Entry 1XK4 (X-ray diffraction, 1.80 A resolution); this record covers chains B and D of the 4 polymer chains in the assembly.

# Chain B
Name: Calgranulin A
Organism: Homo sapiens
UniProtKB: P05109 (S10A8_HUMAN); residue numbers follow UniProt; this construct covers 1-93
Chain sequence (93 residues; numbered 1 to 93; the number before each row is that of its first residue):
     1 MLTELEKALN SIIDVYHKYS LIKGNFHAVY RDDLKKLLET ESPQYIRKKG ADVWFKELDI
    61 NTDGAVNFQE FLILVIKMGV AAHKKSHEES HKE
Disordered / not traced: 89-93
Construct notes: engineered mutation Ser42 (Cys in P05109)
Ion coordination: Ca2+ site 1: Ser20, Lys23, Asn25, Ala28; Ca2+ site 2: Asp59, Asn61, Asp63, Ala65, Glu70

# Chain D
Name: Calgranulin B
Organism: Homo sapiens
UniProtKB: P06702 (S10A9_HUMAN); numbering as in UniProt (aligned over 2-114)
Chain sequence (113 residues; numbered 2 to 114; the number before each row is that of its first residue):
     2 TSKMSQLERN IETIINTFHQ YSVKLGHPDT LNQGEFKELV RKDLQNFLKK ENKNEKVIEH
    62 IMEDLDTNAD KQLSFEEFIM LMARLTWASH EKMHEGDEGP GHHHKPGLGE GTP
Disordered / not traced: 2-3, 96-114
Construct notes: engineered mutation Ser3 (Cys in P06702)
Ion coordination: Ca2+ site 1: Ser23, Leu26, His28, Thr31, Glu36; Ca2+ site 2: Asp67, Asn69, Asp71, Gln73, Glu78

# Interface between chain B and chain D
Contacting residue pairs (61; chain B residue first):
  Met1(B) with Asn47(D), hydrogen bond (backbone-side chain)
  Leu2(B) with Asn47(D)
  Thr3(B) with Lys43(D); Asp44(D), hydrogen bond (side chain-backbone); Gln46(D); Asn47(D)
  Glu4(B) with Thr14(D)
  Leu5(B) with Asp44(D); Leu45(D), hydrophobic
  Glu6(B) with Asp44(D); Leu45(D); Gln46(D), hydrogen bond (side chain-backbone); Asn47(D), hydrogen bond; Phe48(D), hydrogen bond (side chain-backbone)
  Ala8(B) with Asn11(D); Thr14(D)
  Leu9(B) with Ile15(D), hydrophobic; Phe48(D), hydrophobic; Leu86(D), hydrophobic; Thr87(D)
  Asn10(B) with Phe48(D); Ser90(D), hydrogen bond
  Ser11(B) with Gln7(D), hydrogen bond; Asn11(D), hydrogen bond
  Ile12(B) with Asn11(D); Ile15(D), hydrophobic
  Ile13(B) with Thr87(D); His91(D)
  Asp14(B) with Gln7(D), hydrogen bond
  Val15(B) with Gln7(D); Leu8(D)
  Lys18(B) with Gln7(D), hydrogen bond
  Thr40(B) with Ser6(D)
  Glu41(B) with Ser6(D), hydrogen bond (backbone-side chain); Gln7(D); Leu8(D), hydrogen bond (side chain-backbone); Glu9(D)
  Ser42(B) with Glu9(D)
  Pro43(B) with Glu9(D)
  Phe68(B) with Thr87(D); Trp88(D), hydrophobic; His91(D)
  Gln69(B) with Trp88(D)
  Leu72(B) with Ala84(D); Trp88(D), hydrophobic
  Ile76(B) with Ile80(D), hydrophobic; Ala84(D), hydrophobic
  Met78(B) with Leu8(D), hydrophobic; Ile12(D), hydrophobic
  Gly79(B) with Ile12(D); Phe76(D); Ile80(D)
  Val80(B) with Glu77(D); Ile80(D), hydrophobic
  Ala82(B) with Ile12(D), hydrophobic; Ile16(D), hydrophobic
  His83(B) with Ile16(D); Asp30(D), salt bridge; Phe76(D)
  Ser86(B) with Ile16(D)
  His87(B) with Asp30(D), salt bridge
Also at the interface, not in a pair above, chain B (32 interface residues in all): Phe71, Val75
Also at the interface, not in a pair above, chain D (31 interface residues in all): Thr18, Phe19, Leu40, Met81, Met83, Met94

# In short
The interface between chain B and chain D involves 32 residues on one side and 31 on the other, with 12
hydrogen bonds and 2 salt bridges. Polar pairs include His83(B)-Asp30(D), His87(B)-Asp30(D) and
Met1(B)-Asn47(D).
Here chain B is Calgranulin A and chain D is Calgranulin B, both from Homo sapiens. Entry 1XK4 (Crystal
structure of human calprotectin(S100A8/S100A9)) was determined by X-ray diffraction.
